Entry 8F1A (electron microscopy, 3.10 A resolution); this record covers chains B and K of the 3 polymer chains in the assembly.

Chain B:
Molecule: Tubulin beta-2B chain
From: Sus scrofa
Reference sequence: A0A287AGU7 (A0A287AGU7_PIG); residue numbers follow UniProt; this construct covers 1-445
Chain sequence (445 residues; numbered 1 to 445; the number before each row is that of its first residue):
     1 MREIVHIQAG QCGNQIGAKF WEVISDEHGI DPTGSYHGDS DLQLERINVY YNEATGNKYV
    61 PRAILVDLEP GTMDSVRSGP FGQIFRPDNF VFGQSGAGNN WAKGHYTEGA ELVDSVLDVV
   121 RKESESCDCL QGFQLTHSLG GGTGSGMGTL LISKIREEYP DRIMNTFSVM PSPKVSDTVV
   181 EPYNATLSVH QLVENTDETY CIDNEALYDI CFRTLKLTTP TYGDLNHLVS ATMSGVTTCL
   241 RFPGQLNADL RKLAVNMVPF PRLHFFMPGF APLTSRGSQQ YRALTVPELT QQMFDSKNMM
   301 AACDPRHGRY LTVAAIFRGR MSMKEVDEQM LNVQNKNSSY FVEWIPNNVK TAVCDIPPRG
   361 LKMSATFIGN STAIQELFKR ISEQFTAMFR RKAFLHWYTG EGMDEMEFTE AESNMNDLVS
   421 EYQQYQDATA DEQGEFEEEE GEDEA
Not modelled in the structure: 430-445
Ligand contacts:
  - GDP (guanosine-5'-diphosphate): Gly-10, Gln-11, Cys-12, Gln-15, Asn-99, Ser-138, Gly-141, Gly-142, Thr-143, Gly-144, Val-169, Asp-177, Glu-181, Asn-204, Tyr-222, Leu-225, Asn-226
  - taxol (TA1): Glu-22, Val-23, Asp-26, Glu-27, Leu-215, Asp-224, His-227, Leu-228, Ala-231, Ser-234, Phe-270, Pro-272, Leu-273, Thr-274, Ser-275, Arg-276, Gln-279, Arg-318, Pro-358, Arg-359, Gly-360, Leu-361

Chain K:
Molecule: Kinesin-like protein KIF20A
From: Mus musculus
Reference sequence: P97329 (KI20A_MOUSE); numbering as in UniProt (aligned over 1-565)
Chain sequence (573 residues; numbered 1 to 573; the number before each row is that of its first residue):
     1 MSHRILSPPA GLLSDEDVVD SPILESTAAD LRSVVRKDLL SDCSVISASL EDKQALLEDT
    61 SEKVKVYLRI RPFLTSELDR QEDQGCVCIE NTETLVLQAP KDSFALKSNE RGVGQATHKF
   121 TFSQIFGPEV GQVAFFNLTM KEMVKDVLKG QNWLIYTYGV TNSGKTYTIQ GTSKDAGILP
   181 QSLALIFNSL QGQLHPTPDL KPLLSNEVIW LDSKQIRQEE MKKLSLLIGG LQEEELSTSV
   241 KKRVHTESRI GASNSFDSGV AGLSSTSQFT SSSQLDETSQ LWAQPDTVPV SVPADIRFSV
   301 WISFFEIYNE LLYDLLEPPS HQHKRQTLRL CEDQNGNPYV KDLNWIHVRD VEEAWKLLKV
   361 GRKNQSFAST HMNQQSSRSH SIFSIRILHL QGEGDIVPKI SELSLCDLAG SERCKHQKSG
   421 ERLKEAGNIN TSLHTLGRCI AALRQNQQNR SKQNLIPFRD SKLTRVFQGF FTGRGRSCMI
   481 VNVNPCASTY DETLHAAKFS ALASQLVHAP PVHLGIPSLH SFIKKHSPQV GPGLEKEDKA
   541 DSDLEDSPED EADVSVYGKE ELLQVLEHHH HHH
Not modelled in the structure: 1-58, 235-285, 518-573
Construct notes: expression tag (566-573)
UniProt features mapped onto this chain:
  - binding site (ATP): Gly-159 to Thr-166
  - modified residue: Ser-2 (N-acetylserine), Ser-7 (Phosphoserine), Ser-14 (Phosphoserine), Ser-21 (Phosphoserine), Ser-527 (Phosphoserine)
What the authors report for this chain:
  - contacts within the chain: Val-208/Ile-396 (hydrophobic contact), Arg-378/Glu-412 (salt bridge), Val-208/Val-397 (hydrophobic contact), Val-64/Arg-444 (backbone contact)
  - conformationally variable residues (loop rearrangement): Ile-396, Val-397, Pro-398

How chain B and chain K interact:
Residue-residue contacts - 11 pairs, chain B then chain K:
  Phe-260(B) / Arg-438(K)
  Pro-261(B) / Asp-460(K)
  Arg-262(B) / Arg-459(K)
  Arg-262(B) / Asp-460(K)
  Met-406(B) / Asp-333(K)
  Met-406(B) / Gln-334(K)  hydrogen bond (side chain-backbone)
  Glu-410(B) / Glu-332(K)
  Glu-410(B) / Arg-465(K)  salt bridge
  Asn-414(B) / Arg-459(K)
  Asp-417(B) / Arg-459(K)  salt bridge
  Gln-424(B) / Leu-455(K)
Other interface residues (no listed pair), chain B (10 interface residues in all): Glu-194, Glu-421

Overview:
10 residues of chain B and 8 residues of chain K are in contact; the contacts include 1 hydrogen bond and 2
salt bridges. Among the polar pairs are Glu-410(B)/Arg-465(K), Asp-417(B)/Arg-459(K) and
Met-406(B)/Gln-334(K). The paper reports conformational variability at Ile-396(K), Val-397(K) and Pro-398(K);
contacts within the chain involving Val-208(K), Ile-396(K) and Arg-378(K) among others.
Here chain B is Tubulin beta-2B chain (Sus scrofa) and chain K is Kinesin-like protein KIF20A (Mus musculus).
Entry 8F1A (Apo KIF20A[1-565] class-1 in complex with a microtubule) was determined by electron microscopy
(same publication as 8BJS and 8F18).
